PDB entry 8OSJ | electron microscopy, 6.20 A resolution (low resolution: residue-level contacts below are approximate; hydrogen-bond / salt-bridge calls are withheld) | chains A and J of the 12 polymer chains in the assembly

Chain A:
Name: Histone H3.1
Source organism: Homo sapiens
Reference sequence: P68431 (H31_HUMAN); residues 0-135 here correspond to UniProt positions 1-136 (UniProt number = residue number + 1)
Chain sequence (139 residues; each row starts with the number of its first residue; numbers below 1 keep their minus sign (Gly-3 is residue -3)):
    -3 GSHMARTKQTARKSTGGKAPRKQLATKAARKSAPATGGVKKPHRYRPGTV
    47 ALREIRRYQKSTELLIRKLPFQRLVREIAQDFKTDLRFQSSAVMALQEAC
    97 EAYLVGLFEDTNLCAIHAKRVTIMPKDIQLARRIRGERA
Unresolved in the structure: -3 to 44, 134-135
Construct notes: expression tag (-3 to -1)
Curated features (UniProtKB/Swiss-Prot):
  - modified residue: Arg2 (Asymmetric dimethylarginine), Thr3 (Phosphothreonine), Lys4 (Allysine), Gln5 (5-glutamyl dopamine), Thr6 (Phosphothreonine), Arg8 (Citrulline), Lys9 (N6,N6,N6-trimethyllysine), Ser10 (ADP-ribosylserine), Thr11 (Phosphothreonine), Lys14 (N6-(2-hydroxyisobutyryl)lysine), Arg17 (Asymmetric dimethylarginine), Lys18 (N6-(2-hydroxyisobutyryl)lysine), Lys23 (N6-(2-hydroxyisobutyryl)lysine), Arg26 (Citrulline), Lys27 (N6,N6,N6-trimethyllysine), Ser28 (ADP-ribosylserine), Lys36 (N6,N6,N6-trimethyllysine), Lys37 (N6-methyllysine), Tyr41 (Phosphotyrosine), Lys56 (N6,N6,N6-trimethyllysine) and 8 more in UniProt
  - lipidation: Lys18 (N6-decanoyllysine)

Chain J:
Molecule: 153-nt DNA strand
Sequence (153 nucleotides; numbered -2 to 150; the number before each row is that of its first residue; numbers below 1 keep their minus sign (DA-2 is residue -2)):
    -2 ATCACAGGATGTATATATCTGACACGTGCCTGGAGACTAGGGAGTAATCC
    48 CCTTGGCGGTTAAAACGCGGGGGACAGCGCGTACGTGCGTTTAAGCGGTG
    98 CTAGAGCTGTCTACGACCAATTGAGCGGCCTGCAGCACGTGACCCTCCAG
   148 GAT
Unresolved in the structure: -2 to 14, 143-150

How chain A and chain J interact:
Contacting residue pairs (7):
  Val46(A) with DT83(J)
  Arg63(A) with DA91(J); DG92(J)
  Lys64(A) with DG92(J)
  Leu65(A) with DG92(J)
  Pro66(A) with DA91(J)
  Arg69(A) with DA91(J)
Interface residues without a listed pair, chain A (9 interface residues in all): Thr45, Ala47, Arg83
Interface residues without a listed pair, chain J (5 interface residues in all): DG84, DG101

Summary:
9 residues of chain A face 5 of chain J across their interface.
Here chain A is Histone H3.1 (Homo sapiens) and chain J is a 153-nt DNA strand. Entry 8OSJ (Cryo-EM structure
of CLOCK-BMAL1 bound to a nucleosomal E-box at position SHL-6.2 (DNA conformation 1)) was determined by
electron microscopy together with 8OSK, 8OSL, 8OTS and 8OTT from the same study.
